8IQV - chains A and B of the 3 polymer chains in the assembly; structure by X-ray diffraction, 1.91 A resolution.

== Chain A (and B) ==
Protein: Ferritin
Organism: Asterias forbesi
Notes: EC 1.16.3.1; chain B of this document is another copy of the same molecule, construct and numbering; everything in this record applies to it too
UniProt: O02384 (O02384_ASTFO); residue numbers follow UniProt; this construct covers 1-171
Sequence (171 residues; each row starts with the number of its first residue):
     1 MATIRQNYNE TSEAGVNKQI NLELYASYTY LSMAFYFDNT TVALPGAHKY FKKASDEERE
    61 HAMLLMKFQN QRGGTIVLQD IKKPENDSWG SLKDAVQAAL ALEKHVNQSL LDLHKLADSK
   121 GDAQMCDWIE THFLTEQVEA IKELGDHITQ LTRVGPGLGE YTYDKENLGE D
Not modelled in the structure: 1-2, 170-171
Reported in the primary citation:
  - contacts within the chain: Asn9-Glu10

== Interface between chain A and chain B ==
Residue-residue contacts - 21 pairs, chain A then chain B:
  Lys104(A) - Thr3(B)  hydrogen bond (side chain-backbone)
  Lys104(A) - Ile4(B)
  Lys104(A) - Arg5(B)
  Lys104(A) - Gln6(B)  hydrogen bond (backbone-side chain)
  Asn107(A) - Gln6(B)  hydrogen bond
  Gln108(A) - Gln6(B)
  Leu111(A) - Asn7(B)
  His114(A) - Ala123(B)
  Glu130(A) - Asp127(B)
  Leu134(A) - Ala123(B)  hydrophobic
  Leu134(A) - Gln124(B)
  Thr135(A) - Gln124(B)  hydrogen bond
  Val138(A) - Arg72(B)
  Val138(A) - Gln124(B)
  Glu139(A) - Gln71(B)
  Ile141(A) - Ile4(B)
  Ile141(A) - Gln6(B)
  Lys142(A) - Ile4(B)
  Lys142(A) - Asn70(B)
  Lys142(A) - Gln71(B)
  Gly145(A) - Ile4(B)
Also at the interface, not in a pair above, chain A (15 interface residues in all): Leu100, Asp127
Also at the interface, not in a pair above, chain B (12 interface residues in all): Glu130

== Overview ==
15 residues of chain A face 12 of chain B across their interface, with 4 hydrogen bonds. Polar contacts
include Lys104(A)-Thr3(B), Lys104(A)-Gln6(B) and Asn107(A)-Gln6(B). From the paper: contacts within the chain
involving Asn9(A) and Glu10(A).
Chain A and chain B are both Ferritin (Asterias forbesi); the structure, Asterias forbesii ferritin, was
determined by X-ray diffraction (same publication as 8IQW, 8IQX, 8IQY, 8IQZ and 8IR0).
